PDB entry 7BAL | X-ray diffraction, 1.85 A resolution | chain A

== Chain A ==
Protein: Main Protease
From: Severe acute respiratory syndrome coronavirus 2
Notes: EC 3.4.19.12, 3.4.22.-, 3.4.22.69, 2.7.7.48, 3.6.4.12, 3.6.4.13, 3.1.13.-, 3.1.-.-, 2.1.1.-
UniProt: P0DTD1 (R1AB_SARS2); residues 1-306 here correspond to UniProt positions 3264-3569 (UniProt number = residue number + 3263)
Amino-acid sequence (306 residues; row label = number of the first residue in the row):
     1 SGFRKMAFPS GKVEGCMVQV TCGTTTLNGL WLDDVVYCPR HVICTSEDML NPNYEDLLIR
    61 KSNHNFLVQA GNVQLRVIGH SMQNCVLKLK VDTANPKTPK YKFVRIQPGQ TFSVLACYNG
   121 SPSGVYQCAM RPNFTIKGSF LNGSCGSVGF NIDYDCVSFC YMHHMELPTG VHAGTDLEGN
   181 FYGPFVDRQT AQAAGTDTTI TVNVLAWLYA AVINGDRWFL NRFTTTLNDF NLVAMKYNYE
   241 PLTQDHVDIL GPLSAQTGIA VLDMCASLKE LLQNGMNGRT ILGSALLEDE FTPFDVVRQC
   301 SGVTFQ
Unresolved in the structure: 301-306
Glycans and other covalent adducts: selenium atom (SE) linked to Cys-145
UniProt features mapped onto this chain:
  - active site: His-41 (For 3CL-PRO activity), Cys-145 (Nucleophile)
  - site: Gln-306 (Cleavage)
  - cross-link (Glycyl lysine isopeptide (Lys-Gly)): Lys-5 (interchain with G-Cter in ubiquitin), Lys-90 (interchain with G-Cter in ubiquitin)
What the authors report for this chain:
  - binding site for selenium atom: His-41, Cys-145
  - catalytic residues: Cys-145 (proposed by the authors, not directly observed)

== Overview ==
Selenium atom is covalently linked to Cys-145. Curated annotation (UniProt) lists active-site residues His-41
and Cys-145. From the paper: the catalytic residue Cys-145; a binding site for selenium atom at His-41 and
Cys-145.
Chain A is Main Protease (Severe acute respiratory syndrome coronavirus 2); the structure, Crystal structure
of SARS-CoV-2 main protease treated with ebselen derivative of MR6-31-2, was determined by X-ray diffraction
(same publication as 7BAJ and 7BAK).
